Entry 8TNT (X-ray diffraction, 3.15 A resolution); this record covers chains D and E of the 7 polymer chains in the assembly.

Chain D:
Molecule: 769C2 light chain
Organism: Homo sapiens
Chain sequence (216 residues; numbered 1 to 216; the number before each row is that of its first residue):
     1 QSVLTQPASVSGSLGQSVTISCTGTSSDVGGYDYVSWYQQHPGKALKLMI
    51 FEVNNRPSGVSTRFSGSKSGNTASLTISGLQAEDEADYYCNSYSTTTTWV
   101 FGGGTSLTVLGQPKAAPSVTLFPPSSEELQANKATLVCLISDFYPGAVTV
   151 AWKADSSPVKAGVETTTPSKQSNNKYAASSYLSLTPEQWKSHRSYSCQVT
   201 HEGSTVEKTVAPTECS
Not modelled in the structure: 215-216
Disulfide bonds: Cys22-Cys90, Cys138-Cys197

Chain E:
Molecule: 769C2 heavy chain
Organism: Homo sapiens
Chain sequence (232 residues; row label = number of the first residue in the row):
     1 EVQLVESGGGLVKPGGSLRLSCAASGFTFSTYAMDWVRQAPGKGLEWVSL
    51 ISSRSSNIYYSDSVKGRFTISRDNAKNSLFLQMNSLRAEDTAVYYCAREA
   101 GGFHSHFDMWGQGTLVTVSSASTKGPSVFPLAPSSKSTSGGTAALGCLVK
   151 DYFPEPVTVSWNSGALTSGVHTFPAVLQSSGLYSLSSVVTVPSSSLGTQT
   201 YICNVNHKPSNTKVDKKVEPKSCDKGLEVLFQ
Not modelled in the structure: 1, 222-232
Disulfide bonds: Cys22-Cys96, Cys147-Cys203

Chain D / chain E interface:
Residue-residue contacts (59):
  Tyr34(D) with Phe103(E); Ser105(E)
  Ser36(D) with His106(E)
  Tyr38(D) with His106(E); Phe107(E), hydrogen bond (side chain-backbone)
  Gln40(D) with Gln39(E), hydrogen bond; Leu45(E)
  Lys44(D) with Tyr95(E)
  Ala45(D) with Trp110(E); Gly111(E)
  Leu46(D) with Leu45(E), hydrophobic
  Leu48(D) with His106(E); Phe107(E)
  Phe51(D) with His106(E)
  Tyr89(D) with Gln39(E), hydrogen bond; Lys43(E); Gly44(E); Leu45(E), hydrophobic
  Asn91(D) with Phe107(E)
  Tyr93(D) with Ser105(E)
  Thr98(D) with Trp47(E); Tyr59(E)
  Trp99(D) with Asp35(E), hydrogen bond; Trp47(E); Leu50(E); Glu99(E); Ser105(E); His106(E)
  Phe101(D) with Leu45(E), hydrophobic; Trp110(E), hydrophobic
  Gly102(D) with Leu45(E)
  Gly103(D) with Gly44(E)
  Phe122(D) with Leu131(E), hydrophobic; Ala144(E); Leu145(E); Val188(E), hydrophobic
  Ser125(D) with Pro130(E), hydrogen bond (side chain-backbone)
  Glu127(D) with Phe129(E); Pro130(E); Lys216(E), salt bridge
  Glu128(D) with Phe129(E)
  Thr135(D) with Leu148(E); Lys150(E)
  Val137(D) with Leu131(E), hydrophobic
  Leu139(D) with Phe173(E), hydrophobic; Val188(E), hydrophobic
  Ile140(D) with Phe173(E)
  Glu164(D) with Gln178(E)
  Thr166(D) with Val176(E)
  Pro168(D) with Pro174(E), hydrophobic
  Gln171(D) with Pro174(E)
  Ala178(D) with Phe173(E), hydrophobic
  Ser179(D) with Phe173(E)
  Ser180(D) with Phe173(E)
  Tyr181(D) with Leu148(E); Val176(E), hydrophobic; Ser184(E); Leu185(E), hydrogen bond (side chain-backbone); Ser186(E), hydrogen bond (side chain-backbone)
Interface residues without a listed pair, chain D (37 interface residues in all): Thr97, Pro123, Asn174, Leu184
Interface residues without a listed pair, chain E (41 interface residues in all): His104, Gln112, Ala132, Gly146, Val149, Val170, Thr172, Ala175, Ser179

Summary:
Chain D and chain E form an interface of 37 and 41 residues respectively; the contacts include 7 hydrogen
bonds and 1 salt bridge. Polar pairs include Glu127(D)-Lys216(E), Tyr38(D)-Phe107(E) and Gln40(D)-Gln39(E).
Chain D is 769C2 light chain and chain E is 769C2 heavy chain, both from Homo sapiens; the structure, Crystal
structure of Epstein-Barr virus gH/gL/gp42 in complex with antibodies F-2-1 and 769C2, was determined by X-ray
diffraction (same publication as 8TOO).
